Entry 2B1V (X-ray diffraction, 1.80 A resolution); this record covers chains A and B of the 4 polymer chains in the assembly.

[Chain A (and B)]
Protein: Estrogen receptor
Organism: Homo sapiens
Notes: fragment: ligand binding domain; chain B of this document is another copy of the same molecule, construct and numbering; everything in this record applies to it too
Reference sequence: P03372 (ESR1_HUMAN); residue numbers follow UniProt; this construct covers 298-554
Amino-acid sequence (257 residues; numbered 298 to 554; the number before each row is that of its first residue):
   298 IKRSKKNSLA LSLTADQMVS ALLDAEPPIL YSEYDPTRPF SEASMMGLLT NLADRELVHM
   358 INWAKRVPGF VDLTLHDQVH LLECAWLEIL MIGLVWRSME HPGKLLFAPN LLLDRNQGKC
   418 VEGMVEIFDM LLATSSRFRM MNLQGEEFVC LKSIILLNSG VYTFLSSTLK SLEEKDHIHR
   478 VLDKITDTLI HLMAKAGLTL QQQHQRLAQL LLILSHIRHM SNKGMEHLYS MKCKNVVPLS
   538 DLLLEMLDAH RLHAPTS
Disordered / not traced: 298-304, 462-469, 549-554 (chain B: 298-304, 548, 550-554)
Differences from the reference sequence: modified residue (381, 417, 530); engineered mutation S537 (Tyr in P03372)
Modified residues: C381 (s,s-(2-hydroxyethyl)thiocysteine; CME); C417 (s,s-(2-hydroxyethyl)thiocysteine; CME); C530 (s,s-(2-hydroxyethyl)thiocysteine; CME)
Small-molecule neighbours: OBCP-1M (458; 4-[(1S,2S,5S)-5-(hydroxymethyl)-8-methyl-3-oxabicyclo[3.3.1]non-7-en-2-yl]phenol): M343, L346, A350, E353, W383, L384, L387, M388, L391, R394, F404, M421, I424, G521, H524, L525
From the paper describing this entry:
  - binding site for OBCP-1M: E353, L384, R394, M421, H524
  - conformationally variable residues (side-chain flip): M421

[Chain A / chain B interface]
Contacting residue pairs (62; chain A residue first):
  C381(A) with H516(B)
  R412(A) with L466(B); K467(B)
  D426(A) with L462(B); K467(B)
  A430(A) with Y459(B); L462(B), hydrophobic; L469(B)
  S433(A) with L469(B)
  R434(A) with Y459(B), hydrogen bond; L469(B); H476(B), hydrogen bond
  I451(A) with L509(B), hydrophobic
  N455(A) with L509(B); H513(B), hydrogen bond
  S456(A) with H513(B)
  Y459(A) with A430(B); R434(B); I510(B); H513(B)
  H476(A) with R434(B), hydrogen bond
  D480(A) with Q506(B), hydrogen bond
  T483(A) with H501(B); A505(B)
  D484(A) with H501(B), salt bridge; Q502(B), hydrogen bond
  I487(A) with H501(B)
  L497(A) with L497(B), hydrophobic
  Q498(A) with D484(B)
  H501(A) with T483(B); I487(B); L497(B); H501(B); L504(B)
  Q502(A) with D480(B); T483(B); D484(B), hydrogen bond
  L504(A) with H501(B)
  A505(A) with T483(B); L508(B), hydrophobic
  Q506(A) with D480(B), hydrogen bond
  L508(A) with A505(B), hydrophobic
  L509(A) with I451(B), hydrophobic; N455(B); L511(B), hydrophobic
  I510(A) with Y459(B)
  L511(A) with L509(B), hydrophobic
  S512(A) with R515(B), hydrogen bond
  H513(A) with N455(B), hydrogen bond (side chain-backbone); S456(B); Y459(B); R515(B)
  R515(A) with S512(B), hydrogen bond; H513(B), hydrogen bond; H516(B), hydrogen bond
  H516(A) with C381(B); R515(B); N519(B), hydrogen bond
  N519(A) with H516(B), hydrogen bond; N519(B), hydrogen bond; K520(B)
  E523(A) with E523(B)
Other interface residues (no listed pair), chain A (40 interface residues in all): E385, M427, M437, V458, T460, L479, K520, H547
Other interface residues (no listed pair), chain B (41 interface residues in all): M427, T431, V458, T460, L479, Q498, Q500, L549

[Summary]
Chain A and chain B form an interface of 40 and 41 residues respectively; the contacts include 16 hydrogen
bonds and 1 salt bridge. Polar pairs include D484(A)-H501(B), R434(A)-Y459(B) and R434(A)-H476(B). Chain A
binds OBCP-1M. The paper reports a binding site for OBCP-1M at E353(A), L384(A) and R394(A) among others;
conformational variability at M421(A).
Chain A and chain B are both Estrogen receptor (Homo sapiens); the structure, Human estrogen receptor alpha
ligand-binding domain in complex with OBCP-1M and a glucocorticoid receptor interacting protein ..., was
determined by X-ray diffraction, deposited together with 1ZKY and 2FAI.
